Entry 7XFC (electron microscopy, 2.90 A resolution); this record covers chains F and I of the 10 polymer chains in the assembly.

Chain F:
Molecule: Histone H4
Organism: Xenopus laevis
Reference sequence: P62799 (H4_XENLA); residues 0-102 here correspond to UniProt positions 1-103 (UniProt number = residue number + 1)
Sequence (103 residues; row label = number of the first residue in the row; numbering starts at 0):
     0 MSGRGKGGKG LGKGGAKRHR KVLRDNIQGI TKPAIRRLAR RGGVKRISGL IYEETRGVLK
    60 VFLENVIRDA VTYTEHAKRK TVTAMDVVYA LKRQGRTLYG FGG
Unresolved in the structure: 0-22
Curated features (UniProtKB/Swiss-Prot):
  - DNA-binding region: Lys16 to Lys20
  - modified residue: Ser1 (N-acetylserine), Arg3 (Asymmetric dimethylarginine), Lys5 (N6-(2-hydroxyisobutyryl)lysine), Lys8 (N6-(2-hydroxyisobutyryl)lysine), Lys12 (N6-(2-hydroxyisobutyryl)lysine), Lys16 (N6-(2-hydroxyisobutyryl)lysine), Lys20 (N6,N6,N6-trimethyllysine), Lys31 (N6-(2-hydroxyisobutyryl)lysine), Lys44 (N6-(2-hydroxyisobutyryl)lysine), Ser47 (Phosphoserine), Tyr51 (Phosphotyrosine), Lys59 (N6-(2-hydroxyisobutyryl)lysine), Lys77 (N6-(2-hydroxyisobutyryl)lysine), Lys79 (N6-(2-hydroxyisobutyryl)lysine), Tyr88 (Phosphotyrosine), Lys91 (N6-(2-hydroxyisobutyryl)lysine)
  - cross-link (Glycyl lysine isopeptide (Lys-Gly)): Lys31 (interchain with G-Cter in UFM1), Lys91 (interchain with G-Cter in ubiquitin)

Chain I:
Molecule: 152-nt DNA strand
Organism: Xenopus laevis
Sequence (152 nucleotides; each row starts with the number of its first residue; numbers below 1 keep their minus sign (DA-77 is residue -77)):
   -77 ATGCACAGGA TGTATATATC TGACACGTGC CTGGAGACTA GGGAGTAITC CCCTTGGCGG
   -17 TTAAAACGCG GGGGACAGCG CGTACGTGCG TTTAAGCGGT GCTAGAGCTG TCTACGACCA
    43 ATTGAGCGGC CTCGGCACCG GGATTCTCCA GG
Unresolved in the structure: -77 to -71, 73-74

How chain F and chain I interact:
Residue-residue contacts (11):
  Arg35(F) with DG8(I), salt bridge to the phosphate
  Arg45(F) with DC7(I), sugar contact; DG8(I), phosphate contact
  Ile46(F) with DC7(I), sugar contact; DG8(I), hydrogen bond to the phosphate
  Ser47(F) with DC7(I), phosphate contact
  Gly48(F) with DC7(I), hydrogen bond to the phosphate
  Arg78(F) with DA28(I), phosphate contact
  Lys79(F) with DG27(I), phosphate contact; DA28(I), hydrogen bond to the phosphate
  Thr80(F) with DA28(I), hydrogen bond to the phosphate
Also at the interface, not in a pair above, chain F (11 interface residues in all): Arg39, Lys44, Lys77
Also at the interface, not in a pair above, chain I (6 interface residues in all): DT9, DG29

In short:
The interface between chain F and chain I involves 11 residues on one side and 6 on the other; the contacts
include 4 hydrogen bonds and 1 salt bridge. Among the polar pairs are Ile46(F)-DG8(I), Gly48(F)-DC7(I) and
Lys79(F)-DA28(I).
Here chain F is Histone H4 and chain I is a 152-nt DNA strand, both from Xenopus laevis. Entry 7XFC (Structure
of nucleosome-DI complex (-30I, Apo state)) was determined by electron microscopy together with 7XFH, 7XFI,
7XFJ, 7XFL, 7XFM and 7XFN from the same study.
